Entry 7UIK (electron microscopy, 7.70 A resolution (low resolution: residue-level contacts below are approximate; hydrogen-bond / salt-bridge calls are withheld)); this record covers chains X and T of the 10 polymer chains in the assembly.

== Chain X ==
Molecule: 38-nt DNA strand
Source organism: Saccharomyces cerevisiae
Sequence (38 nucleotides; each row starts with the number of its first residue):
     1 ACCGGAGGAC AGTCCTCCCG ACTGACTGAC GTCGTACG

== Chain T ==
Molecule: Regulatory protein GAL4
Source organism: Saccharomyces cerevisiae S288C
Reference sequence: P04386 (GAL4_YEAST); residue numbers follow UniProt; this construct covers 1-147
Amino-acid sequence (147 residues; each row starts with the number of its first residue):
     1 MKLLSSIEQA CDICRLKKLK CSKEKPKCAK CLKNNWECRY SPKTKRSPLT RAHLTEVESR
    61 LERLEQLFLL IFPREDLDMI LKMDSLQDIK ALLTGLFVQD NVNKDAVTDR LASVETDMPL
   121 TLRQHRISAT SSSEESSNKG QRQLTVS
Unresolved in the structure: 1-7, 97-147
Bound ions: Zn2+ site 1: Cys11, Cys14, Cys28; Zn2+ site 2: Cys11, Cys28, Cys31, Cys38
Curated features (UniProtKB/Swiss-Prot):
  - DNA-binding region: Cys11 to Cys38 (Zn(2)-C6 fungal-type)
  - binding site (Zn(2+)): Cys11, Cys14, Cys21, Cys28, Cys31, Cys38
  - mutagenesis: Pro26 (P26L: Loss of DNA-binding)

== Interface between chain X and chain T ==
Pairs across the interface - 10 pairs, chain X then chain T:
  DC2(X) - Lys17(T)
  DC3(X) - Lys17(T)
  DC3(X) - Lys18(T)
  DG4(X) - Lys18(T)
  DG5(X) - Lys18(T)
  DG12(X) - Leu49(T)
  DG12(X) - Thr50(T)
  DT13(X) - Thr50(T)
  DT13(X) - Arg51(T)
  DC14(X) - Arg51(T)
Interface residues without a listed pair, chain T (7 interface residues in all): Leu19, Ala52

== Overview ==
Chain X and chain T each contribute 7 residues to their interface. Cys11(T), Cys14(T) and Cys28(T) coordinate
Zn2+ site 1. Cys11(T), Cys28(T), Cys31(T) and Cys38(T) form the Zn2+ site 2. UniProt lists 6 Zn2+-binding
residues and one mutagenesis site on chain T.
Chain X is a 38-nt DNA strand (Saccharomyces cerevisiae) and chain T is Regulatory protein GAL4 (Saccharomyces
cerevisiae S288C); the structure, Mediator-PIC Early (Tail A + Upstream DNA & Activator), was determined by
electron microscopy together with 7UI9, 7UIC, 7UIF, 7UIG, 7UIL and 7UIO from the same study.
